2GJR - chain A; structure by X-ray diffraction, 2.10 A resolution.

== Chain A ==
Name: alpha-amylase
Organism: Bacillus halmapalus
Notes: EC 3.2.1.1
Reference sequence: P19571 (AMT6_BACS7); residues 1-483 here correspond to UniProt positions 34-516 (UniProt number = residue number + 33)
Sequence (485 residues; row label = number of the first residue in the row):
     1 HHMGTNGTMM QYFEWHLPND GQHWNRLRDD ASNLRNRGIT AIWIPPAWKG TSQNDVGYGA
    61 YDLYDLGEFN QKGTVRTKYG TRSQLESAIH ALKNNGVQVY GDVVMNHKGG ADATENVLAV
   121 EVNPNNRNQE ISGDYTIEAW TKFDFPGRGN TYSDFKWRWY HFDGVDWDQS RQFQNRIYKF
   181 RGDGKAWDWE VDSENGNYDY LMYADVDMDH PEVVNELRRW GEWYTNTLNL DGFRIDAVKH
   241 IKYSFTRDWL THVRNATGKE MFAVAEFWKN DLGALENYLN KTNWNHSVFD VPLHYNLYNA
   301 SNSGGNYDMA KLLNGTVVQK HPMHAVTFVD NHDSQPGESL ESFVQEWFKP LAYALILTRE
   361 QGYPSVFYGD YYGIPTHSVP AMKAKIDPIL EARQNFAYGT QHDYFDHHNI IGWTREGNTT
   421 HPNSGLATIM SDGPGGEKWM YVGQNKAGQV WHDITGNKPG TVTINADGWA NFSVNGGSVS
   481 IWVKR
Not modelled in the structure: 1-4
Bound ions: Ca2+ site 1: Asn106, Asp199, Asp205, His240; Ca2+ site 2: Asp163, Ala186, Asp188, Asp207, Asp209; Na+: Asp163, Asp188, Asp199, Asp205, Val206; Ca2+ site 3: Gly305, Tyr307, His408, Asn409, Asp432
Curated features (UniProtKB/Swiss-Prot):
  - active site: Asp236 (Nucleophile), Glu266 (Proton donor)
  - binding site (Ca(2+)): Asn106, Asp163, Ala186, Asp188, Asp199, Asp205, Asp207, Asp209, His240
  - binding site (Na(+)): Asp163, Asp188, Asp199, Asp205
  - site: Asp333 (Transition state stabilizer)
What the authors report for this chain:
  - contacts within the chain: Ala237-Glu266 (hydrogen bond)
  - catalytic residues: Asp236, Glu266 (citing earlier work)

== In short ==
The Ca2+ site 1 is built by Asn106, Asp199, Asp205 and His240. Asp163, Ala186, Asp188, Asp207 and Asp209
coordinate Ca2+ site 2. UniProt lists active-site residues Asp236 and Glu266, 9 Ca2+-binding residues and 4
Na+-binding residues. From the paper: catalytic residues Asp236 and Glu266; contacts within the chain
involving Glu266 and Ala237.
Chain A is alpha-amylase (Bacillus halmapalus); the structure, Structure of bacillus halmapalus alpha-amylase
without any substrate analogues, was determined by X-ray diffraction together with 2GJP from the same study.
